8FD8 - chains A and B; structure by electron microscopy, 3.30 A resolution.

[Chain A (and B)]
Molecule: 15-hydroxyprostaglandin dehydrogenase [NAD(+)]
Organism: Homo sapiens
Notes: EC 1.1.1.141, 1.1.1.-, 1.1.1.232; chain B of this document is another copy of the same molecule, construct and numbering; everything in this record applies to it too
Reference sequence: P15428 (PGDH_HUMAN); residues 1-256 here = UniProt positions 1-256
Chain sequence (256 residues; row label = number of the first residue in the row):
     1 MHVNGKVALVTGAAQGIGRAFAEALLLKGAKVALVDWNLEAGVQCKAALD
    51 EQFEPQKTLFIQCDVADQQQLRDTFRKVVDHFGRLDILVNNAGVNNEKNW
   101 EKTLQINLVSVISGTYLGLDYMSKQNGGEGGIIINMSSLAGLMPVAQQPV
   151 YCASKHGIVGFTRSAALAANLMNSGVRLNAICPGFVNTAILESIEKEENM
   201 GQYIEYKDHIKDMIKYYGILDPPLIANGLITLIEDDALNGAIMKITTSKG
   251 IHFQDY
Not modelled in the structure: 187-219 (chain B: 185-221)
Residues lining bound ligands: NADH (NAI; 1,4-dihydronicotinamide adenine dinucleotide): Gly12, Ala13, Ala14, Gln15, Gly16, Ile17, Gly18, Asp36, Trp37, Cys63, Asp64, Val65, Asn91, Ala92, Gly93, Val94, Ile106, Met136, Ser137, Ser138, Tyr151, Lys155, Pro183, Gly184, Phe185, Val186
Curated features (UniProtKB/Swiss-Prot):
  - active site: Tyr151 (Proton acceptor)
  - binding site (NAD(+)): Gly12 to Ala20, Asp36, Trp37, Cys63 to Val65, Asn91, Tyr151 to Lys155, Val186 to Thr188
  - binding site (substrate): Ser138, Gln148
  - natural variant: Ala140 (A140P: In COA), Ser193 (S193P: In DIGC)
  - mutagenesis: Gln148 (Q148A: Loss of activity; Q148E/H/N: Reduced affinity for NAD and prostaglandin E2), Tyr151 (Y151A: Loss of activity; Y151F: Loss 15-hydroxyprostaglandin dehydrogenase activity), Lys155 (K155Q: Loss 15-hydroxyprostaglandin dehydrogenase activity)
Reported in the primary citation:
  - conformationally variable residues (order/disorder transition): Phe185 to Tyr217
  - catalytic residues: Ser138, Tyr151 (citing earlier work)
  - mutagenesis - Y217A: decreased binding to PGE2
  - mutagenesis - F185A, F185A/Y217A: abolished catalytic activity
  - mutagenesis - F185A (1.0-1.5 degC), Y217A (1.0-1.5 degC): decreased stability
  - mutagenesis - Y217A: decreased catalytic activity on PGE2

[Chain A / chain B interface]
Pairs across the interface (30; chain A residue first):
  Trp100(A) with Gln68(B); Val109(B); Ile112(B), hydrophobic; Ser113(B)
  Leu108(A) with Leu104(B), hydrophobic
  Val109(A) with Trp100(B); Leu104(B), hydrophobic
  Ile112(A) with Trp100(B), hydrophobic
  Pro144(A) with Arg163(B); Leu167(B), hydrophobic
  Val145(A) with Ser164(B)
  Ala146(A) with Ser164(B)
  Pro149(A) with Tyr116(B); Phe161(B), hydrophobic; Ser164(B)
  Cys152(A) with Ser164(B)
  Ala153(A) with Gly157(B)
  His156(A) with His156(B); Gly157(B)
  Gly157(A) with Ala153(B)
  Gly160(A) with Cys152(B)
  Phe161(A) with Pro149(B), hydrophobic
  Arg163(A) with Pro144(B)
  Ser164(A) with Val145(B), hydrogen bond (side chain-backbone); Ala146(B), hydrogen bond (side chain-backbone); Gln148(B); Pro149(B)
  Ala165(A) with Pro149(B)
  Leu167(A) with Ala146(B), hydrophobic
  Ala168(A) with Ala146(B)
Other interface residues (no listed pair), chain A (24 interface residues in all): Glu101, Leu104, Ser113, Tyr116, Val150
Other interface residues (no listed pair), chain B (28 interface residues in all): Glu97, Glu101, Leu108, Gln147, Val150, Gly160, Ala165, Ala168

[Overview]
24 residues of chain A face 28 of chain B across their interface, with 2 hydrogen bonds. Among the polar pairs
are Ser164(A)-Val145(B) and Ser164(A)-Ala146(B). Ligands of chain A: NADH. The paper reports catalytic
residues Ser138(A) and Tyr151(A); F185A and F185A/Y217A of chain A abolish catalytic activity.
Chain A and chain B are both 15-hydroxyprostaglandin dehydrogenase [NAD(+)] (Homo sapiens); the structure,
human 15-PGDH with NADH bound, was determined by electron microscopy (same publication as 8CWL and 8CVN).
